Entry 6TMK (electron microscopy, 2.90 A resolution); this record covers chains T and A of the 90 polymer chains in the assembly.

[Chain T]
Name: ATPTG14
From: Toxoplasma gondii (strain ATCC 50853 / GT1)
Reference sequence: A0A125YLH9 (A0A125YLH9_TOXGG); residues 1-133 here = UniProt positions 1-133
Sequence (133 residues; each row starts with the number of its first residue):
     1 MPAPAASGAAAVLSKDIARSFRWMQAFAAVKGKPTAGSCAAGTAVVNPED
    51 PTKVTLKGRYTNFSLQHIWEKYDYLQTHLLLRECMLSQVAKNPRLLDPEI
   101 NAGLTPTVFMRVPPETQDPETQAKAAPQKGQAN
Unresolved in the structure: 1-17, 110-133

[Chain A]
Name: subunit d
From: Toxoplasma gondii (strain ATCC 50853 / GT1)
Reference sequence: S7V493 (S7V493_TOXGG); residues 1-536 here correspond to UniProt positions 134-669 (UniProt number = residue number + 133)
Sequence (536 residues; numbered 1 to 536; the number before each row is that of its first residue):
     1 MQALRRGAAIPSRLLPRRDSWMSLAPFVAPNNAAAWRKLRDGAQEVQTVI
    51 ERQSTPGKPQQIDWAKWESQIAHKDILNCLKTFYTNQVQILDRALGALET
   101 AKTPAPCEGAEKGWALFDAALSACAKSVEKSEELLSNGARALWVSCSNPP
   151 VWKVNTNEWLDSDQYWQAFVEKHHFYSQYQPGVVDPEAPQEVEAFKQAWH
   201 SRMGKFNDRSDTPMLYAYMNELPSWEYYDLHRSAFLEHMTYFLVRTGGDF
   251 RFFPEMPPWQWLAHMENLRFKLLSVAQSRRSQLQLANLERERALDFLPVD
   301 VEHHGEEYTQKFLQYETELFQACAARLMGHFMFLCDPFIPVQSAEALSAV
   351 TRVDNGKGKLFSLGDDVNALFYLPEQQRRDVERPTQAVQTLLGHLEATGR
   401 PFNPCYSELLHVHAEVLEERGEHWLTAPGECVSQAFLRRLRTDDPAYEVY
   451 CSYFKEMYERFAGAKEVSMEDGRKRLATIEKNAQEEAAAYGLALKTMGSA
   501 ELAHKAREGAAKLEQLRKAQEKAAGKSAQTVQENKM
Unresolved in the structure: 1-19, 101-106, 289-303, 508-536
Sequence notes: conflict T351 (Ala484 in S7V493)
Small-molecule neighbours: 1,2-diacyl-sn-glycero-3-phosphocholine (PC1): L215, A217, Y218, M219

[Interface between chain T and chain A]
Contacting residue pairs - 126 pairs, chain T then chain A:
  S20(T) with A325(A); G329(A); H330(A), hydrogen bond; E486(A), hydrogen bond
  F21(T) with Y490(A), hydrophobic; A493(A), hydrophobic
  R22(T) with G329(A)
  W23(T) with A325(A); M328(A), hydrogen bond (side chain-backbone); G329(A); V449(A), hydrophobic; Y453(A), hydrophobic; E456(A)
  M24(T) with A325(A), hydrophobic; L494(A), hydrophobic; M497(A), hydrophobic
  Q25(T) with M497(A)
  F27(T) with Q321(A); A325(A), hydrophobic; M328(A), hydrophobic; A446(A), hydrophobic; V449(A), hydrophobic; Y450(A)
  V30(T) with P445(A)
  K33(T) with P445(A)
  T35(T) with R441(A); D443(A)
  A36(T) with D443(A)
  G37(T) with F250(A)
  R59(T) with R251(A); T442(A); D443(A), salt bridge
  Y60(T) with R251(A), hydrogen bond (backbone-side chain); F252(A), hydrophobic
  T61(T) with R251(A)
  N62(T) with R251(A), hydrogen bond (backbone-backbone); F253(A)
  F63(T) with F250(A); R251(A); F253(A), hydrophobic
  S64(T) with W225(A)
  L65(T) with W225(A); Y228(A), hydrophobic
  H67(T) with W225(A); D229(A), salt bridge
  I68(T) with Y228(A); R232(A); F235(A), hydrophobic
  W69(T) with M239(A), hydrophobic; F250(A)
  K71(T) with Q310(A), hydrogen bond (backbone-side chain)
  Y72(T) with L236(A), hydrophobic; E306(A); Q310(A), hydrogen bond
  D73(T) with R441(A), salt bridge
  Y74(T) with Q310(A); L313(A); Q314(A)
  L75(T) with L236(A), hydrophobic
  Q76(T) with G248(A); D249(A); F250(A), hydrogen bond (side chain-backbone); R441(A)
  T77(T) with D444(A)
  H78(T) with E316(A); T317(A); F320(A)
  L79(T) with H413(A)
  L80(T) with F436(A), hydrophobic; R439(A); L440(A), hydrophobic
  L81(T) with F333(A), hydrophobic; Y450(A)
  R82(T) with E316(A), salt bridge; F320(A); Y406(A); L410(A)
  E83(T) with L417(A); R420(A), salt bridge; W424(A); L425(A); R439(A), salt bridge
  C84(T) with L334(A), hydrophobic; F436(A), hydrophobic
  M85(T) with F320(A), hydrophobic
  L86(T) with A387(A); H413(A)
  Q88(T) with M332(A); F333(A), hydrogen bond (side chain-backbone); C335(A); D336(A)
  V89(T) with L391(A), hydrophobic
  A90(T) with E382(A); A387(A), hydrophobic
  K91(T) with V350(A); D380(A), hydrogen bond (side chain-backbone); V381(A); E382(A)
  N92(T) with P340(A), hydrogen bond (side chain-backbone)
  P93(T) with L391(A), hydrophobic; H394(A)
  R94(T) with A346(A); A349(A); H394(A)
  L95(T) with R326(A), hydrogen bond (backbone-side chain)
  D97(T) with H394(A); R400(A), salt bridge
  P98(T) with R326(A)
  E99(T) with C323(A), hydrogen bond; R326(A), salt bridge; Y490(A)
  I100(T) with R400(A)
  N101(T) with R400(A), hydrogen bond
  A102(T) with A506(A)
  G103(T) with K505(A)
  L104(T) with Y315(A), hydrogen bond (backbone-side chain); L319(A), hydrophobic
  T105(T) with Y315(A); F402(A)
  P106(T) with F402(A); N403(A)
  T107(T) with P401(A); N403(A)
  V108(T) with P401(A), hydrogen bond (backbone-backbone); N403(A)
  F109(T) with R400(A)
Interface residues without a listed pair, chain T (62 interface residues in all): A26, K31, S87
Interface residues without a listed pair, chain A (90 interface residues in all): T240, L243, V244, E318, A324, L327, I339, V388, T390, G399, L409, V432, S452, A487, L502

[Overview]
62 residues of chain T and 90 residues of chain A are in contact, with 16 hydrogen bonds and 8 salt bridges.
Polar contacts include R59(T)-D443(A), H67(T)-D229(A) and D73(T)-R441(A). Chain A binds
1,2-diacyl-sn-glycero-3-phosphocholine.
Here chain T is ATPTG14 and chain A is subunit d, both from Toxoplasma gondii (strain ATCC 50853 / GT1). Entry
6TMK (Cryo-EM structure of Toxoplasma gondii mitochondrial ATP synthase dimer, composite model) was determined
by electron microscopy (same publication as 6TMG, 6TMH, 6TMI, 6TMJ and 6TML).
